Entry 5NVW (X-ray diffraction, 2.20 A resolution); this record covers chains B and C of the 3 polymer chains in the assembly.

# Chain B
Name: Elongin-C
Organism: Homo sapiens
Reference sequence: Q15369 (ELOC_HUMAN); residue numbers follow UniProt; this construct covers 17-112
Amino-acid sequence (97 residues; numbered 16 to 112; the number before each row is that of its first residue):
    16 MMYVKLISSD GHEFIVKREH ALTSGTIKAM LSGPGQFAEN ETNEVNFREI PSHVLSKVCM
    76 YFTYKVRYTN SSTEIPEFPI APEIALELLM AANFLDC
Disordered / not traced: 48-57
Sequence notes: initiating methionine (16)

# Chain C
Name: Von Hippel-Lindau disease tumor suppressor
Organism: Homo sapiens
Reference sequence: P40337 (VHL_HUMAN); residue numbers follow UniProt; this construct covers 54-213
Amino-acid sequence (162 residues; row label = number of the first residue in the row):
    52 GSMEAGRPRP VLRSVNSREP SQVIFCNRSP RVVLPVWLNF DGEPQPYPTL PPGTGRRIHS
   112 YRGHLWLFRD AGTHDGLLVN QTELFVPSLN VDGQPIFANI TLPVYTLKER CLQVVRSLVK
   172 PENYRRLDIV RSLYEDLEDH PNVQKDLERL TQERIAHQRM GD
Disordered / not traced: 52-61, 203-213
Sequence notes: expression tag (52-53)
Modified positions: C77 (S-(dimethylarsenic)cysteine; CAS)
Swiss-Prot annotation at these positions:
  - region: T157 to V166 (Interaction with Elongin BC complex)
Residues lining bound ligands: 9BW ((2S,4R)-1-[(2S)-2-(cyclopropylcarbonylamino)-3,3-dimethyl-butanoyl]-N-[[4-(4-methyl-1,3-thiazol-5-yl)phenyl]methyl]-4-oxidanyl-pyrrolidine-2-carboxamide): N67, R69, F76, P86, W88, F91, Y98, P99, L101, R107, I109, H110, S111, Y112, H115, W117
From the paper describing this entry:
  - conformationally variable residues (side-chain flip): R69
  - binding site for 9BW: R69

# Chain B / chain C interface
Residue-residue contacts (34):
  Y76(B) - Y156(C)  hydrogen bond (side chain-backbone)
  Y76(B) - T157(C)
  Y76(B) - L158(C)  hydrogen bond (side chain-backbone)
  Y83(B) - V155(C)
  S86(B) - Q132(C)  hydrogen bond (backbone-side chain)
  S87(B) - Q132(C)
  E89(B) - R79(C)
  I90(B) - L153(C)
  I90(B) - V155(C)  hydrophobic
  P91(B) - L153(C)
  E92(B) - P81(C)
  E92(B) - R82(C)  salt bridge
  E92(B) - L153(C)
  E92(B) - R161(C)  salt bridge
  F93(B) - L158(C)  hydrophobic
  F93(B) - R161(C)  hydrogen bond (backbone-side chain)
  I95(B) - R161(C)
  I95(B) - C162(C)  hydrophobic
  P97(B) - L169(C)  hydrophobic
  A100(B) - V165(C)  hydrophobic
  L101(B) - L178(C)  hydrophobic
  L103(B) - L158(C)  hydrophobic
  L103(B) - C162(C)  hydrophobic
  L104(B) - K159(C)
  L104(B) - C162(C)
  L104(B) - L163(C)  hydrophobic
  L104(B) - L184(C)  hydrophobic
  A107(B) - L158(C)  hydrophobic
  A107(B) - K159(C)
  N108(B) - K159(C)  hydrogen bond
  N108(B) - L184(C)
  C112(B) - T157(C)
  C112(B) - L158(C)  hydrogen bond (backbone-backbone)
  C112(B) - K159(C)  hydrogen bond (backbone-backbone)
Also at the interface, not in a pair above, chain B (23 interface residues in all): V73, Y79, K80, T84, M105
Also at the interface, not in a pair above, chain C (25 interface residues in all): S80, P154, Q164, V166, D179, I180, S183, D187

# Summary
23 residues of chain B face 25 of chain C across their interface; the contacts include 7 hydrogen bonds and 2
salt bridges. Among the polar pairs are E92(B)-R82(C), E92(B)-R161(C) and Y76(B)-Y156(C). Ligands of chain C:
compound 9BW. The paper reports a binding site for 9BW at R69(C); conformational variability at R69(C).
Chain B is Elongin-C and chain C is Von Hippel-Lindau disease tumor suppressor, both from Homo sapiens; the
structure, pVHL:EloB:EloC in complex with
(2S,4R)-1-((S)-2-(cyclopropanecarboxamido)-3,3-dimethylbutanoyl)-4-hydroxy-N-(4-(4-methylthiazol-5-yl)benzyl)pyrrolidine-2-carboxamide
(ligand 6), was determined by X-ray diffraction, deposited together with 5NVV, 5NVX, 5NVY, 5NVZ, 5NW0, 5NW1
and 5NW2.
